PDB entry 9D3I | electron microscopy, 3.11 A resolution | chains C and K of the 10 polymer chains in the assembly

# Chain C
Molecule: Proteasome subunit alpha type-3
Organism: Saccharomyces cerevisiae
UniProtKB: P23638 (PSA3_YEAST); residues 1-258 here = UniProt positions 1-258
Sequence (258 residues; each row starts with the number of its first residue):
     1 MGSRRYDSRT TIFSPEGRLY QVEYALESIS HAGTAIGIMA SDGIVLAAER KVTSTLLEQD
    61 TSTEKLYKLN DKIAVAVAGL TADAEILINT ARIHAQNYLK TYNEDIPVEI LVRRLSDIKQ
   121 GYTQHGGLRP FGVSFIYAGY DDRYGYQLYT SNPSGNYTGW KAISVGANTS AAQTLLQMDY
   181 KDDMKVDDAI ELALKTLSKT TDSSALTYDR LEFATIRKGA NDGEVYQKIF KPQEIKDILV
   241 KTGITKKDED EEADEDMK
Unresolved in the structure: 1-12, 246-258
UniProt features mapped onto this chain:
  - cross-link (Glycyl lysine isopeptide (Lys-Gly)): Lys100 (interchain with G-Cter in ubiquitin), Lys199 (interchain with G-Cter in ubiquitin), Lys231 (interchain with G-Cter in ubiquitin)

# Chain K
Molecule: Proteasome subunit beta type-4
Organism: Saccharomyces cerevisiae
UniProtKB: P22141 (PSB4_YEAST); residue numbers follow UniProt; this construct covers 1-198
Sequence (198 residues; numbered 1 to 198; the number before each row is that of its first residue):
     1 MDIILGIRVQ DSVILASSKA VTRGISVLKD SDDKTRQLSP HTLMSFAGEA GDTVQFAEYI
    61 QANIQLYSIR EDYELSPQAV SSFVRQELAK SIRSRRPYQV NVLIGGYDKK KNKPELYQID
   121 YLGTKVELPY GAHGYSGFYT FSLLDHHYRP DMTTEEGLDL LKLCVQELEK RMPMDFKGVI
   181 VKIVDKDGIR QVDDFQAQ
Unresolved in the structure: 19-33, 195-198
UniProt features mapped onto this chain:
  - modified residue: Met1 (N-acetylmethionine), Ser76 (Phosphoserine)

# Interface between chain C and chain K
Contacting residue pairs (20; chain C residue first):
  Tyr98(C) - Tyr67(K)  hydrogen bond
  Lys100(C) - Gln86(K)
  Thr101(C) - Ser82(K)  hydrogen bond (backbone-side chain)
  Thr101(C) - Phe83(K)
  Thr101(C) - Gln86(K)  hydrogen bond
  Tyr102(C) - Leu75(K)  hydrophobic
  Tyr102(C) - Ala79(K)
  Tyr102(C) - Ser82(K)  hydrogen bond (backbone-side chain)
  Tyr102(C) - Phe83(K)  hydrophobic
  Asn103(C) - Gln78(K)  hydrogen bond
  Asn103(C) - Ser82(K)
  Glu104(C) - Ser76(K)  hydrogen bond
  Glu104(C) - Ala79(K)
  Ile110(C) - Tyr67(K)
  Ile110(C) - Glu71(K)
  Arg113(C) - Arg70(K)
  Arg113(C) - Glu71(K)  salt bridge
  Asp142(C) - Lys110(K)
  Arg143(C) - Asp72(K)
  Arg143(C) - Tyr73(K)
Interface residues without a listed pair, chain C (11 interface residues in all): Pro107

# Summary
11 residues of chain C and 13 residues of chain K are in contact; the contacts include 6 hydrogen bonds and 1
salt bridge. Polar contacts include Arg113(C)-Glu71(K), Tyr98(C)-Tyr67(K) and Thr101(C)-Ser82(K).
Here chain C is Proteasome subunit alpha type-3 and chain K is Proteasome subunit beta type-4, both from
Saccharomyces cerevisiae. Entry 9D3I (Proteasome core particle assembly intermediate 5-alpha/4-beta/Ump1
purified from Saccharomyces cerevisiae) was determined by electron microscopy.
